8S0T - chains H and I of the 3 polymer chains in the assembly; structure by electron microscopy, 2.30 A resolution.

Chain H:
Molecule: CDK-activating kinase assembly factor MAT1
From: Homo sapiens
UniProtKB: P51948 (MAT1_HUMAN), isoform P51948-1; residues 220-309 here = UniProt positions 220-309
Sequence (93 residues; row label = number of the first residue in the row):
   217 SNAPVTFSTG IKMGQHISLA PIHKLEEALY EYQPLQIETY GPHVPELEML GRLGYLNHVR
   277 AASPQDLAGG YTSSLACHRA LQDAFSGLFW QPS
Not modelled in the structure: 217-243, 309
Construct notes: expression tag (217-219)

Chain I:
Molecule: Cyclin-H
From: Homo sapiens
UniProtKB: P51946 (CCNH_HUMAN); residues 1-323 here = UniProt positions 1-323
Sequence (324 residues; each row starts with the number of its first residue; numbering starts at 0):
     0 XMYHNSSQKR HWTFSSEEQL ARLRADANRK FRCKAVANGK VLPNDPVFLE PHEEMTLCKY
    60 YEKRLLEFCS VFKPAMPRSV VGTACMYFKR FYLNNSVMEY HPRIIMLTCA FLACKVDEFN
   120 VSSPQFVGNL RESPLGQEKA LEQILEYELL LIQQLNFHLI VHNPYRPFEG FLIDLKTRYP
   180 ILENPEILRK TADDFLNRIA LTDAYLLYTP SQIALTAILS SASRAGITME SYLSESLMLK
   240 ENRTCLSQLL DIMKSMRNLV KKYEPPRSEE VAVLKQKLER CHSAELALNV ITKKRKGYED
   300 DDYVSKKSKH EEEEWTDDDL VESL
Not modelled in the structure: 0, 37-46, 285-323
Modified positions: ACE (acetyl group) at position 0
Construct notes: acetylation (0)
UniProt features mapped onto this chain:
  - modified residue: Ser5 (Phosphoserine), Ser132 (Phosphoserine), Ser304 (Phosphoserine), Thr315 (Phosphothreonine), Ser322 (Phosphoserine)
  - mutagenesis: Ser5 (S5A: No effect on the transcriptional activity of the reconstituted TFIIH complex), Ser304 (S304A: No effect on the transcriptional activity of the reconstituted TFIIH complex)

How chain H and chain I interact:
Pairs across the interface (60):
  Ile253(H) with His3(I); Asn4(I)
  Glu254(H) with His3(I)
  Thr255(H) with His3(I)
  Tyr256(H) with Lys8(I)
  Pro258(H) with Leu236(I), hydrophobic
  Leu269(H) with Thr176(I)
  Gly270(H) with Thr176(I)
  Tyr271(H) with Asp173(I); Thr176(I); Arg177(I)
  His274(H) with Lys175(I); Thr176(I), hydrogen bond
  Val275(H) with Ile172(I), hydrophobic
  Cys293(H) with Ile172(I), hydrophobic
  Arg295(H) with Arg165(I)
  Ala296(H) with Arg165(I); Gly169(I); Ile172(I), hydrophobic
  Leu297(H) with Gly169(I); Ile172(I), hydrophobic; Asp173(I)
  Gln298(H) with Met1(I)
  Asp299(H) with Met1(I); Arg165(I), salt bridge; Pro166(I)
  Ala300(H) with Pro166(I); Gly169(I); Phe170(I); Ser210(I)
  Phe301(H) with Phe170(I), hydrophobic; Asp173(I); Arg177(I)
  Ser302(H) with Met1(I); Tyr2(I); His3(I), hydrogen bond; Ser210(I), hydrogen bond (backbone-side chain)
  Gly303(H) with Thr208(I), hydrogen bond (backbone-side chain); Ser210(I); Gln211(I), hydrogen bond (backbone-side chain)
  Leu304(H) with Phe170(I), hydrophobic; Ser210(I), hydrogen bond (backbone-side chain); Gln211(I), hydrogen bond (backbone-side chain); Leu214(I), hydrophobic; Leu236(I), hydrophobic
  Phe305(H) with Gln211(I); Leu236(I); Leu238(I), hydrophobic; Cys244(I), hydrophobic
  Trp306(H) with Tyr2(I); Lys8(I); Thr12(I); Thr208(I); Gln211(I), hydrogen bond (backbone-side chain); Ile251(I)
  Gln307(H) with Ile251(I)
  Pro308(H) with Thr12(I); Phe13(I); Ser14(I); Leu206(I)
Interface residues without a listed pair, chain I (30 interface residues in all): Glu168, Tyr231, Gln247, Leu248

In short:
25 residues of chain H face 30 of chain I across their interface, with 8 hydrogen bonds and 1 salt bridge.
Polar pairs include Asp299(H)-Arg165(I), His274(H)-Thr176(I) and Ser302(H)-His3(I). UniProt lists 2
mutagenesis sites on chain I.
Chain H is CDK-activating kinase assembly factor MAT1 and chain I is Cyclin-H, both from Homo sapiens; the
structure, Cryo-EM structure of CAK in complex with SY-5609, was determined by electron microscopy together
with 8S0R from the same study.
